PDB entry 6OQU | electron microscopy, 3.20 A resolution | chains X and Y of the 22 polymer chains in the assembly

Chain X (and Y):
Molecule: ATP synthase subunit b
From: Escherichia coli
Notes: chain Y of this document is another copy of the same molecule, construct and numbering; everything in this record applies to it too
UniProt: A0A073FPT7 (A0A073FPT7_ECOLX); numbering as in UniProt (aligned over 1-156)
Chain sequence (156 residues; each row starts with the number of its first residue):
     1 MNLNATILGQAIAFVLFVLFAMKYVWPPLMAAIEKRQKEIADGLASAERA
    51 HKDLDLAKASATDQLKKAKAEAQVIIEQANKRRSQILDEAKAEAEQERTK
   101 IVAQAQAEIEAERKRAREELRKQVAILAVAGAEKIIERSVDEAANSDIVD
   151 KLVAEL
Differences from the reference sequence: conflict A21 (Cys in A0A073FPT7)

Interface between chain X and chain Y:
Residue-residue contacts (78):
  G43(X) with A50(Y)
  S46(X) with A50(Y), hydrogen bond (side chain-backbone); D53(Y), hydrogen bond; L54(Y)
  A47(X) with D53(Y)
  A50(X) with D53(Y); A57(Y), hydrophobic
  D53(X) with A57(Y); K58(Y), salt bridge
  L54(X) with L56(Y), hydrophobic
  A57(X) with A61(Y), hydrophobic
  A61(X) with Q64(Y); L65(Y), hydrophobic; A68(Y)
  Q64(X) with L65(Y); A68(Y); K69(Y)
  L65(X) with E71(Y); A72(Y); I75(Y), hydrophobic
  A68(X) with A72(Y); I76(Y)
  E71(X) with I76(Y)
  A72(X) with I75(Y), hydrophobic; I76(Y); A79(Y), hydrophobic
  I75(X) with A79(Y); N80(Y)
  Q78(X) with R83(Y)
  A79(X) with R83(Y); I86(Y), hydrophobic; L87(Y)
  N80(X) with I86(Y)
  R82(X) with L87(Y)
  R83(X) with I86(Y); L87(Y); A90(Y)
  I86(X) with A90(Y); K91(Y)
  L87(X) with E93(Y)
  A90(X) with A94(Y), hydrophobic
  E93(X) with R98(Y)
  A94(X) with R98(Y); I101(Y), hydrophobic; V102(Y)
  E97(X) with R98(Y); V102(Y)
  R98(X) with I101(Y)
  V102(X) with A105(Y), hydrophobic; E108(Y)
  A105(X) with I109(Y), hydrophobic
  Q106(X) with E112(Y), hydrogen bond
  E108(X) with R113(Y)
  I109(X) with R113(Y)
  R113(X) with A116(Y)
  A116(X) with L120(Y), hydrophobic
  R117(X) with Q123(Y), hydrogen bond
  L120(X) with L120(Y), hydrophobic
  V124(X) with V124(Y), hydrophobic
  L127(X) with V124(Y), hydrophobic
  A128(X) with A128(Y); A132(Y)
  A132(X) with A132(Y); I135(Y), hydrophobic; I136(Y), hydrophobic
  I136(X) with I136(Y), hydrophobic
  E137(X) with K151(Y), salt bridge
  R138(X) with D147(Y), salt bridge
  V140(X) with S139(Y)
  A144(X) with R138(Y), hydrogen bond (backbone-side chain)
  N145(X) with R138(Y); S139(Y), hydrogen bond
  D147(X) with R138(Y), salt bridge
  I148(X) with K134(Y); R138(Y)
  L152(X) with G131(Y)
  E155(X) with L127(Y)
  L156(X) with L127(Y), hydrophobic
Also at the interface, not in a pair above, chain X (62 interface residues in all): R36, K58, S60, T62, K69, I76, K91, E95, I101, V129, G131, V149
Also at the interface, not in a pair above, chain Y (53 interface residues in all): I40, A47, S60, R82, A144, I148

Overview:
62 residues of chain X face 53 of chain Y across their interface, with 6 hydrogen bonds and 4 salt bridges.
Among the polar pairs are D53(X)-K58(Y), E137(X)-K151(Y) and R138(X)-D147(Y).
Chain X and chain Y are both ATP synthase subunit b (Escherichia coli); the structure, E. coli ATP synthase
State 1d, was determined by electron microscopy together with 6OQR, 6OQS, 6OQT, 6OQV, 6OQW, 6PQV and 3 further
entries from the same study.
